Entry 3EW9 (X-ray diffraction, 2.40 A resolution); this record covers chain A.

# Chain A
Protein: DNA repair and recombination protein radA
Source organism: Methanococcus maripaludis
Reference sequence: Q977P5 (RADA_METMP); residue numbers follow UniProt; this construct covers 1-322
Chain sequence (322 residues; numbered 1 to 322; the number before each row is that of its first residue):
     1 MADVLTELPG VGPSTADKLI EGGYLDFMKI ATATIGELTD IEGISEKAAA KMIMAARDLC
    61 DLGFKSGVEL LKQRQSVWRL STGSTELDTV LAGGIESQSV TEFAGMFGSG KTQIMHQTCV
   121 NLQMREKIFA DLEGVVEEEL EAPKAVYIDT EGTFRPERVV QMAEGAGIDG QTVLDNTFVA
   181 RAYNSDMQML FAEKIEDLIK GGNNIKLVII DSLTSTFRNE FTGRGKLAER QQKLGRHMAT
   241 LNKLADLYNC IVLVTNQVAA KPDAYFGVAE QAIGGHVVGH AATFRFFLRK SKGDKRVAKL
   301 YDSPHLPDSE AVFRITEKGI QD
Not modelled in the structure: 1, 262-268
Construct notes: engineered mutation Met124 (Ile in Q977P5)
Metal / ion sites: Mg2+ site 1: Gln98, Asp246; Mg2+ site 2: Thr112 (together with AMP-PNP); K+: Glu151 (together with AMP-PNP)
Small-molecule neighbours: AMP-PNP (ANP; phosphoaminophosphonic acid-adenylate ester): Met106, Phe107, Gly108, Ser109, Gly110, Lys111, Thr112, Gln113, Glu151, Arg158, Gln161, Arg296, Ile315, Thr316, Glu317
What the authors report for this chain:
  - conformationally variable residues (order/disorder transition): Pro262 to Val268, Gly275 to Ala282
  - binding site for AMP-PNP: His280
  - K+ coordination: His280, Asp302

# Overview
Bound to chain A: AMP-PNP. The Mg2+ site 1 is built by Gln98 and Asp246. From the paper: a binding site for
AMP-PNP at His280; K+ coordination by His280 and Asp302.
Chain A is DNA repair and recombination protein radA (Methanococcus maripaludis); the structure, RADA
recombinase from METHANOCOCCUS MARIPALUDIS in complex with AMPPNP and potassium ions, was determined by X-ray
diffraction (same publication as 3ETL and 3EWA).
